PDB entry 3A67 | X-ray diffraction, 1.80 A resolution | chains H and Y of the 3 polymer chains in the assembly

[Chain H]
Molecule: IG VH, anti-lysozyme
Source organism: Mus musculus
Chain sequence (114 residues; each row starts with the number of its first residue):
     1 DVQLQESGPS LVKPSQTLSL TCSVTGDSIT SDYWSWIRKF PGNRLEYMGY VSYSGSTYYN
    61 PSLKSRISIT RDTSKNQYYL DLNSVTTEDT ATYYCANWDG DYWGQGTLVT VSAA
Disulfide bonds: Cys-22/Cys-95

[Chain Y]
Molecule: Lysozyme C
Source organism: Gallus gallus
Notes: EC 3.2.1.17
Reference sequence: P00698 (LYSC_CHICK); residues 1-129 here correspond to UniProt positions 19-147 (UniProt number = residue number + 18)
Chain sequence (129 residues; each row starts with the number of its first residue):
     1 KVFGRCELAA AMKRHGLDNY RGYSLGNWVC AAKFESNFNT QATNRNTDGS TDYGILQINS
    61 RWWCNDGRTP GSRNLCNIPC SALLSSDITA SVNCAKKIVS DGNGMNAWVA WRNRCKGTDV
   121 QAWIRGCRL
Disulfide bonds: Cys-6/Cys-127, Cys-30/Cys-115, Cys-64/Cys-80, Cys-76/Cys-94
Curated features (UniProtKB/Swiss-Prot):
  - active site: Glu-35, Asp-52
  - binding site (substrate): Asp-101

[Chain H / chain Y interface]
Pairs across the interface (32; chain H residue first):
  Thr-30(H) with Arg-73(Y); Leu-75(Y)
  Ser-31(H) with Arg-73(Y), hydrogen bond (side chain-backbone); Leu-75(Y)
  Asp-32(H) with Leu-75(Y); Asn-77(Y); Lys-97(Y), salt bridge
  Tyr-33(H) with Trp-63(Y); Lys-97(Y), hydrogen bond (side chain-backbone); Ile-98(Y); Asp-101(Y)
  Tyr-50(H) with Arg-21(Y), hydrogen bond; Ser-100(Y), hydrogen bond (side chain-backbone)
  Ser-52(H) with Asp-101(Y), hydrogen bond; Gly-102(Y)
  Tyr-53(H) with Trp-62(Y), hydrophobic; Trp-63(Y), hydrophobic; Leu-75(Y), hydrophobic; Asp-101(Y); Asn-103(Y)
  Ser-54(H) with Asp-101(Y), hydrogen bond; Asn-103(Y)
  Ser-56(H) with Asp-101(Y), hydrogen bond; Gly-102(Y), hydrogen bond (side chain-backbone)
  Tyr-58(H) with Arg-21(Y); Ser-100(Y); Asp-101(Y); Gly-102(Y)
  Trp-98(H) with Lys-97(Y); Ser-100(Y)
  Asp-99(H) with Asn-77(Y), hydrogen bond; Lys-97(Y), salt bridge
Also at the interface, not in a pair above, chain Y (15 interface residues in all): Tyr-20, Asn-74, Lys-96
The authors on this interface:
  - interface residues, chain H: Ser-52(H), Ser-54(H), Ser-56(H)
  - hot spots on chain H (mutagenesis) - Y33A: decreased binding to Lysozyme C (chain Y) (citing earlier work)

[Summary]
Chain H and chain Y form an interface of 12 and 15 residues respectively; the contacts include 9 hydrogen
bonds and 2 salt bridges. Polar contacts include Asp-32(H)/Lys-97(Y), Asp-99(H)/Lys-97(Y) and
Ser-31(H)/Arg-73(Y). From the paper: Y33A of chain H reduces binding to Lysozyme C (chain Y); interface
residues Ser-52(H), Ser-54(H) and Ser-56(H).
Here chain H is IG VH, anti-lysozyme (Mus musculus) and chain Y is Lysozyme C (Gallus gallus). Entry 3A67
(Crystal Structure of HyHEL-10 Fv mutant LN31D complexed with hen egg white lysozyme) was determined by X-ray
diffraction, deposited together with 3A6B and 3A6C.
